Entry 4NEA (X-ray diffraction, 1.90 A resolution); this record covers chains B and D of the 4 polymer chains in the assembly.

Chain B (and D):
Name: Betaine aldehyde dehydrogenase
Source organism: Staphylococcus aureus subsp. aureus
Notes: EC 1.2.1.8; chain D of this document is another copy of the same molecule, construct and numbering; everything in this record applies to it too
UniProt: Q5HCU0 (Q5HCU0_STAAC); numbering as in UniProt (aligned over 1-496)
Sequence (520 residues; numbered -23 to 496; the number before each row is that of its first residue; numbers below 1 keep their minus sign (Met-23 is residue -23)):
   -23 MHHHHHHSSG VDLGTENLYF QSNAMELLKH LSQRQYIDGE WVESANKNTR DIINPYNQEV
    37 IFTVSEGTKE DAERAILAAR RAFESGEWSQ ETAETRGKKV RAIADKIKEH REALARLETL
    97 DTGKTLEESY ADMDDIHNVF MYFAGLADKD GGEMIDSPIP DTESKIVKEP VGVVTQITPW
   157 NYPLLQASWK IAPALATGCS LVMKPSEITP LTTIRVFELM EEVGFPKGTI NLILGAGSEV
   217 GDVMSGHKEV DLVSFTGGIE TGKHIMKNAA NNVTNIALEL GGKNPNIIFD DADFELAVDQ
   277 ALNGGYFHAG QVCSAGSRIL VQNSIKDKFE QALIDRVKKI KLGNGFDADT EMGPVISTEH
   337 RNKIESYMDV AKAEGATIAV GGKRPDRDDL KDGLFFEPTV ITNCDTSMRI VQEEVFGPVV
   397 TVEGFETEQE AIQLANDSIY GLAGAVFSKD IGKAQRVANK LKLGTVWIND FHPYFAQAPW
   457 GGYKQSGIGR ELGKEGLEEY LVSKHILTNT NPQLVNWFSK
Not modelled in the structure: -23 to -4 (chain D: -23 to -6)
Construct notes: expression tag (-23 to 0)
Bound ions: K+ site 1: Ile29, Asp97, Ile184; K+ site 2: Lys224, Val226, Asn248, Thr250; K+ site 3: Val249, Asn251 (shared with Lys460(D), Gly463(D) of chain D); K+ site 4: Lys460, Gly463 (shared with Val249(D), Asn251(D) of chain D); K+ site 5: Glu474, Leu477
Ligand contacts: NAD (nicotinamide-adenine-dinucleotide): Ile153, Thr154, Pro155, Trp156, Asn157, Lys180, Pro181, Ser182, Glu183, Gly211, Ala212, Gly213, Ser214, Gly217, Asp218, Phe231, Thr232, Gly233, Gly234, Thr237, His240, Ile241, Glu255, Leu256, Gly257, Cys289, His336, Lys339, Glu390, Phe392
From the paper describing this entry:
  - catalytic residues: Glu255, Cys289 (by similarity / conservation)
  - specificity-determining residues: Ile28 (proposed by the authors, not directly observed)

How chain B and chain D interact:
Residue-residue contacts (172; chain B residue first):
  Phe59(B) with Lys438(D)
  Glu60(B) with Lys438(D), salt bridge
  Thr101(B) with Trp493(D)
  Glu103(B) with Trp493(D)
  Glu129(B) with Lys470(D)
  Ile131(B) with Gln453(D); Lys470(D)
  Ser133(B) with Phe451(D)
  Pro134(B) with Phe451(D), hydrophobic; Gln453(D)
  Ile135(B) with Pro449(D), hydrophobic; Phe451(D), hydrophobic
  Ser140(B) with Phe451(D)
  Lys141(B) with Gln431(D)
  Ile142(B) with Pro455(D)
  Lys144(B) with Glu471(D), salt bridge
  Glu145(B) with Asn435(D); Tyr459(D), hydrogen bond
  Lys224(B) with Ile415(D)
  Lys239(B) with Ala246(D); Asn247(D), hydrogen bond (side chain-backbone)
  Met242(B) with Met242(D); Ala246(D), hydrophobic; Thr250(D)
  Lys243(B) with Lys243(D), hydrogen bond (backbone-side chain); Ala246(D); Asn247(D), hydrogen bond
  Ala246(B) with Lys239(D); Met242(D), hydrophobic; Lys243(D)
  Asn247(B) with Lys239(D), hydrogen bond (backbone-side chain); Lys243(D), hydrogen bond
  Asn248(B) with Gln461(D)
  Val249(B) with Lys239(D); Leu256(D), hydrophobic; Lys460(D); Gln461(D); Gly463(D)
  Thr250(B) with Met242(D); Ile464(D)
  Asn251(B) with Ile464(D)
  Ile252(B) with Ile252(D), hydrophobic
  Leu256(B) with Val249(D), hydrophobic
  Glu271(B) with Leu490(D)
  Leu272(B) with Pro488(D), hydrophobic; Gln489(D); Leu490(D), hydrophobic
  Asp275(B) with Leu490(D); Val491(D), hydrogen bond (side chain-backbone); Asn492(D), hydrogen bond (side chain-backbone)
  Leu278(B) with Phe494(D)
  Asn279(B) with Val491(D); Phe494(D)
  Tyr282(B) with Phe494(D), hydrophobic
  Phe283(B) with Trp493(D); Phe494(D), hydrophobic
  Arg312(B) with Phe494(D), hydrogen bond (side chain-backbone); Ser495(D), hydrogen bond (side chain-backbone); Lys496(D)
  Lys315(B) with Ser495(D); Lys496(D)
  Ile316(B) with Phe494(D), hydrophobic
  Lys317(B) with Ser495(D), hydrogen bond
  Thr326(B) with Trp493(D)
  Glu327(B) with Trp493(D), hydrogen bond (backbone-side chain); Phe494(D); Ser495(D), hydrogen bond
  Gln431(B) with Lys141(D), hydrogen bond
  Ala434(B) with Lys480(D), hydrogen bond (backbone-side chain)
  Asn435(B) with Glu145(D); Lys480(D), hydrogen bond (backbone-side chain); Ile482(D)
  Leu437(B) with Lys480(D), hydrogen bond (backbone-side chain)
  Lys438(B) with Arg56(D); Phe59(D); Glu60(D), salt bridge
  Leu439(B) with Lys480(D)
  Gly440(B) with Ser479(D); Lys480(D); His481(D), hydrogen bond (backbone-backbone)
  Thr441(B) with His481(D)
  Val442(B) with His481(D), hydrogen bond (backbone-backbone); Ile482(D); Leu483(D), hydrogen bond (backbone-backbone)
  Trp443(B) with Leu483(D)
  Ile444(B) with Ile482(D), hydrophobic; Leu483(D), hydrogen bond (backbone-backbone); Thr484(D); Asn485(D), hydrogen bond (backbone-backbone)
  Asn445(B) with Asn485(D); Pro488(D)
  Asp446(B) with Asn485(D), hydrogen bond
  Pro449(B) with Ile135(D), hydrophobic; Leu483(D), hydrophobic
  Phe451(B) with Ser133(D); Pro134(D); Ile135(D), hydrophobic; Ser140(D); His481(D); Leu483(D), hydrophobic
  Gln453(B) with Ile131(D); Pro134(D)
  Ala454(B) with His481(D)
  Pro455(B) with Ile142(D); His481(D)
  Tyr459(B) with Glu145(D), hydrogen bond; Val478(D); Ser479(D); Lys480(D)
  Lys460(B) with Val249(D)
  Gln461(B) with Asn248(D); Val249(D)
  Ile464(B) with Asn251(D)
  Arg466(B) with Val478(D); Ser479(D), hydrogen bond (side chain-backbone)
  Glu471(B) with Lys144(D), salt bridge; Ser479(D), hydrogen bond
  Val478(B) with Tyr459(D); Arg466(D)
  Ser479(B) with Gly440(D); Tyr459(D); Arg466(D), hydrogen bond (backbone-side chain); Glu471(D), hydrogen bond
  Lys480(B) with Ala434(D), hydrogen bond (side chain-backbone); Asn435(D), hydrogen bond (side chain-backbone); Leu437(D), hydrogen bond (side chain-backbone); Leu439(D); Gly440(D); Tyr459(D)
  His481(B) with Gly440(D), hydrogen bond (backbone-backbone); Thr441(D); Val442(D), hydrogen bond (backbone-backbone); Phe451(D); Ala454(D)
  Ile482(B) with Gln431(D); Asn435(D); Val442(D)
  Leu483(B) with Val442(D), hydrogen bond (backbone-backbone); Trp443(D); Ile444(D), hydrogen bond (backbone-backbone); Pro449(D), hydrophobic; Phe451(D), hydrophobic
  Thr484(B) with Ile444(D)
  Asn485(B) with Ile444(D), hydrogen bond (backbone-backbone); Asn445(D); Asp446(D), hydrogen bond
  Pro488(B) with Leu272(D), hydrophobic; Asn445(D)
  Gln489(B) with Leu272(D)
  Leu490(B) with Glu271(D); Leu272(D), hydrophobic; Asp275(D)
  Val491(B) with Asp275(D), hydrogen bond (backbone-side chain); Asn279(D)
  Asn492(B) with Asp275(D), hydrogen bond (backbone-side chain)
  Trp493(B) with Thr101(D); Glu103(D); Phe283(D); Thr326(D); Glu327(D), hydrogen bond (side chain-backbone)
  Phe494(B) with Leu278(D); Asn279(D); Tyr282(D), hydrophobic; Phe283(D), hydrophobic; Arg312(D), hydrogen bond (backbone-side chain); Ile316(D), hydrophobic; Glu327(D)
  Ser495(B) with Arg312(D), hydrogen bond (backbone-side chain); Lys315(D); Glu327(D), hydrogen bond
  Lys496(B) with Arg312(D); Lys315(D)
Interface residues without a listed pair, chain B (91 interface residues in all): Arg56, Asp132, Ile235, Ala245, Leu254, Gln276, Ile415, Lys436, Gly463, Gly465, Lys470
Interface residues without a listed pair, chain D (91 interface residues in all): Glu129, Asp132, Lys224, Ile235, Ala245, Leu254, Gln276, Lys317, Lys436, Gly465

Overview:
The chain B/chain D interface involves 91 residues from each chain, with 43 hydrogen bonds and 4 salt bridges.
Among the polar pairs are Glu60(B)-Lys438(D), Lys144(B)-Glu471(D) and Glu145(B)-Tyr459(D). Ligands of chain B:
NAD. Ile29(B), Asp97(B) and Ile184(B) coordinate K+ site 1. The paper reports catalytic residues Glu255(B) and
Cys289(B); the specificity determinant Ile28(B).
Both chains are Betaine aldehyde dehydrogenase (Staphylococcus aureus subsp. aureus). Entry 4NEA (1.90
Angstrom resolution crystal structure of betaine aldehyde dehydrogenase (betB) from Staphylococcus aureus in
complex with ...) was determined by X-ray diffraction together with 4QTO, 4QN2, 4QJE, 4Q92 and 4NU9 from the
same study.
